8GJ5 - chains A and B of the 6 polymer chains in the assembly; structure by X-ray diffraction, 2.30 A resolution.

== Chain A (and B) ==
Name: Proliferating cell nuclear antigen
From: Aspergillus fumigatus
Notes: chain B of this document is another copy of the same molecule, construct and numbering; everything in this record applies to it too
UniProtKB: A0A229Y5V5 (A0A229Y5V5_ASPFM); residues 1-257 here correspond to UniProt positions 614-870 (UniProt number = residue number + 613)
Amino-acid sequence (257 residues; row label = number of the first residue in the row):
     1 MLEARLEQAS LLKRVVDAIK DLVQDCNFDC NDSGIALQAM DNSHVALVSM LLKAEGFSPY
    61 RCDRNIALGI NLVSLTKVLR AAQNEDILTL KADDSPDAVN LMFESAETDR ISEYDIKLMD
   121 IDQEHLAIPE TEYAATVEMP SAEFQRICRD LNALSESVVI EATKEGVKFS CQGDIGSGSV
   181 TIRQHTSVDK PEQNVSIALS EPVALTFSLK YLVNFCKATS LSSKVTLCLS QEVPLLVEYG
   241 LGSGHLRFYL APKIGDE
Disordered / not traced: 254-257 (chain B: fully traced)

== Interface between chain A and chain B ==
Residue-residue contacts (32; chain A residue first):
  Ser74(A) - Ile175(B)
  Lys77(A) - Ala153(B)
  Lys77(A) - Ile175(B)
  Arg80(A) - Asp150(B)
  Ala81(A) - Asp150(B)
  Gln83(A) - Arg146(B)
  Glu107(A) - His185(B)  hydrogen bond (backbone-side chain)
  Glu107(A) - Gln193(B)
  Thr108(A) - His185(B)
  Asp109(A) - Arg183(B)
  Asp109(A) - His185(B)
  Arg110(A) - Val180(B)
  Arg110(A) - Thr181(B)
  Arg110(A) - Ile182(B)
  Ile111(A) - Ser179(B)
  Ile111(A) - Val180(B)
  Ile111(A) - Thr181(B)  hydrogen bond (backbone-backbone)
  Ser112(A) - Ser179(B)
  Ser112(A) - Val180(B)
  Glu113(A) - Gly178(B)
  Glu113(A) - Ser179(B)  hydrogen bond (backbone-backbone)
  Tyr114(A) - Leu151(B)
  Tyr114(A) - Leu154(B)  hydrophobic
  Tyr114(A) - Ser177(B)
  Tyr114(A) - Gly178(B)
  Tyr114(A) - Val180(B)
  Asp115(A) - Ile175(B)
  Asp115(A) - Gly176(B)
  Asp115(A) - Ser177(B)  hydrogen bond (backbone-backbone)
  Ile116(A) - Ile175(B)
  Lys117(A) - Asp174(B)
  Lys117(A) - Ile175(B)  hydrogen bond (backbone-backbone)
Other interface residues (no listed pair), chain A (17 interface residues in all): Val78
Other interface residues (no listed pair), chain B (18 interface residues in all): Glu143

== Overview ==
17 residues of chain A and 18 residues of chain B are in contact; the contacts include 5 hydrogen bonds. Polar
contacts include Glu107(A)-His185(B), Ile111(A)-Thr181(B) and Glu113(A)-Ser179(B).
Both chains are Proliferating cell nuclear antigen (Aspergillus fumigatus). Entry 8GJ5 (fungal pcna and
peptidomimetic) was determined by X-ray diffraction, deposited together with 8GJF.
